5FD9 - chain A; structure by X-ray diffraction, 1.60 A resolution.

Chain A:
Molecule: Vacuolar-sorting protein SNF7
Source organism: Saccharomyces cerevisiae (strain ATCC 204508 / S288c)
UniProtKB: P39929 (SNF7_YEAST); numbering as in UniProt (aligned over 12-150)
Chain sequence (139 residues; numbered 12 to 150; the number before each row is that of its first residue):
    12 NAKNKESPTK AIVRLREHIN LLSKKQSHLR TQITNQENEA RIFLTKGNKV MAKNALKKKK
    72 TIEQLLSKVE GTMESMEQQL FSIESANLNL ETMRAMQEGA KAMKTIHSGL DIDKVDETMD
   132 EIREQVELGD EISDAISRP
Unresolved in the structure: 12-17, 143-150
Swiss-Prot annotation at these positions:
  - modified residue: Thr-72 (Phosphothreonine), Ser-119 (Phosphoserine)
  - mutagenesis: Arg-25 (R25E: Leads to severe sorting defects; when associated with E-29 and E-36), His-29 (H29E: Leads to severe sorting defects; when associated with E-25 and E-36), Lys-36 (K36E: Leads to severe sorting defects; when associated with E-25 and E-29), Arg-52 (R52E: Impairs the formation of protofilaments; when associated with K-90. Also impairs the formation of protofilaments; when associated with E-94. Also impairs the formation of protofilaments ...), Thr-83 (T83E: Leads to severe sorting defects), Met-87 (M87E: Leads to severe sorting defects), Gln-90 (Q90K: Leads to severe sorting defects. Impairs the formation of protofilaments; when associated with E-52), Ile-94 (I94E: Leads to severe sorting defects. Impairs the formation of protofilaments; when associated with E-52), Glu-95 (E95K: Leads to severe sorting defects; when associated with K-102 and K-109), Ala-97 (A97K: Leads to severe sorting defects), Leu-99 (L99K: Leads to severe sorting defects), Leu-101 (L101E: Leads to severe sorting defects), 8 further mutagenesis entries in UniProt
Reported in the primary citation:
  - contacts within the chain: Gln-90/Met-107
  - self-association interface (contacts with another copy of this molecule): Met-130
  - conformationally variable residues (loop rearrangement): Leu-121

In short:
From UniProt: 20 mutagenesis sites. The paper reports conformational variability at Leu-121; a
self-association interface involving Met-130.
Chain A is Vacuolar-sorting protein SNF7 (Saccharomyces cerevisiae (strain ATCC 204508 / S288c)); the
structure, X-ray Crystal Structure of ESCRT-III Snf7 core domain (conformation B), was determined by X-ray
diffraction, deposited together with 5FD7.
